2PG1 - chains F and I of the 6 polymer chains in the assembly; structure by X-ray diffraction, 2.80 A resolution.

# Chain F
Name: Dynein light chain Tctex-type
Source organism: Drosophila melanogaster
Reference sequence: Q94524 (DYLT_DROME); residues 1-111 here = UniProt positions 1-111
Chain sequence (111 residues; numbered 1 to 111; the number before each row is that of its first residue):
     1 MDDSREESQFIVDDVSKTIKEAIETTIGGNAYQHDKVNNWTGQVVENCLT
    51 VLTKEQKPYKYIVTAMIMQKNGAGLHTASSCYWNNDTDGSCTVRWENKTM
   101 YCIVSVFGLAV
Not modelled in the structure: 1-8
Sequence notes: modified residue (66, 68, 100)
Modified residues: Mse66 (selenomethionine; parent Met); Mse68 (selenomethionine; parent Met); Mse100 (selenomethionine; parent Met)

# Chain I
Name: Cytoplasmic dynein 1 intermediate chain 2
Source organism: Rattus norvegicus
Notes: fragment: LC binding site, sequence database residues 132-164
Reference sequence: Q62871 (DC1I2_RAT); residues 106-138 here correspond to UniProt positions 132-164 (UniProt number = residue number + 26)
Chain sequence (33 residues; row label = number of the first residue in the row):
   106 GRGPIKLGMAKITQVDFPPREIVTYTKETQTPV
Not modelled in the structure: 106-110, 138

# Chain F / chain I interface
Pairs across the interface - 38 pairs, chain F then chain I:
  G72(F) with P124(I); R125(I), hydrogen bond (backbone-backbone)
  G74(F) with F122(I); P124(I)
  L75(F) with D121(I); F122(I), hydrogen bond (backbone-backbone)
  H76(F) with Q119(I); V120(I), hydrogen bond (side chain-backbone); D121(I)
  T77(F) with Q119(I); V120(I), hydrogen bond (backbone-backbone)
  A78(F) with T118(I); Q119(I)
  S79(F) with K116(I); I117(I); T118(I), hydrogen bond (backbone-backbone)
  S80(F) with A115(I), hydrogen bond (side chain-backbone); K116(I), hydrogen bond (side chain-backbone); I117(I)
  C81(F) with G113(I); M114(I); A115(I), hydrogen bond (backbone-backbone)
  Y82(F) with L112(I); G113(I); M114(I), hydrophobic
  W83(F) with L112(I); G113(I), hydrogen bond (backbone-backbone); A115(I)
  N84(F) with K111(I); L112(I)
  N85(F) with G113(I); M114(I), hydrogen bond (side chain-backbone)
  R94(F) with V120(I); D121(I), hydrogen bond (side chain-backbone); F122(I)
  Y101(F) with F122(I), hydrophobic
  I103(F) with V120(I), hydrophobic; F122(I), hydrophobic
Other interface residues (no listed pair), chain F (20 interface residues in all): A73, T92, W95, E96
Other interface residues (no listed pair), chain I (15 interface residues in all): P123
From the paper, about this interface:
  - interface residues, chain I: L112(I)

# Overview
20 residues of chain F and 15 residues of chain I are in contact; the contacts include 11 hydrogen bonds.
Among the polar pairs are H76(F)-V120(I), S80(F)-A115(I) and S80(F)-K116(I). From the paper: the interface
residue L112(I).
Chain F is Dynein light chain Tctex-type (Drosophila melanogaster) and chain I is Cytoplasmic dynein 1
intermediate chain 2 (Rattus norvegicus); the structure, Structural analysis of a cytoplasmic dynein Light
Chain-Intermediate Chain complex, was determined by X-ray diffraction.
